PDB entry 7TJX | electron microscopy, 4.00 A resolution | chains F and G of the 7 polymer chains in the assembly

# Chain F
Molecule: ATP synthase subunit beta
Source organism: Saccharomyces cerevisiae
Notes: EC 7.1.2.2
UniProt: P00830 (ATPB_YEAST); residues 1-478 here correspond to UniProt positions 34-511 (UniProt number = residue number + 33)
Chain sequence (478 residues; numbered 1 to 478; the number before each row is that of its first residue):
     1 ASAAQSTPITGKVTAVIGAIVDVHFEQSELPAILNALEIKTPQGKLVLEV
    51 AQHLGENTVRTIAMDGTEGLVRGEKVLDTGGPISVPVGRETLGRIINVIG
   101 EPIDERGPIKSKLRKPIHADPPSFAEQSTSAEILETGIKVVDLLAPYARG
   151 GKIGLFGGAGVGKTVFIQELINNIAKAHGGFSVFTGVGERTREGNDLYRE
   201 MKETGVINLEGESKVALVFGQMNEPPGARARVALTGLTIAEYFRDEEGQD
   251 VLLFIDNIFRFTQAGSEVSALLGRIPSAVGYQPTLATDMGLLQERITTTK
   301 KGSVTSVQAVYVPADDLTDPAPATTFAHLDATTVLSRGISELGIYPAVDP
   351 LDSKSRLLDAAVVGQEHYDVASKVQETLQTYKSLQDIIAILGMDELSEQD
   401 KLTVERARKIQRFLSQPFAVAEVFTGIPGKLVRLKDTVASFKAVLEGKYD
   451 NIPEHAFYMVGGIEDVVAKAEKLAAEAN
Not modelled in the structure: 1-8, 476-478
Ion coordination: Mg2+: T164 (together with ATP)
Small-molecule neighbours:
  - ATP (adenosine-5'-triphosphate), molecule 1: G158, A159, G160, V161, G162, K163, T164, V165, R190, E193, Y311, Y345, P346, Q416, F418, A421, F424, T425
  - ATP, molecule 2: S355, R356, L358, D359, Y368
UniProt features mapped onto this chain:
  - binding site (ATP): G157 to T164
  - modified residue: T79 (Phosphothreonine), T204 (Phosphothreonine), S340 (Phosphoserine)

# Chain G
Molecule: ATP synthase subunit gamma
Source organism: Saccharomyces cerevisiae
UniProt: P38077 (ATPG_YEAST); residues 1-278 here correspond to UniProt positions 34-311 (UniProt number = residue number + 33)
Chain sequence (278 residues; numbered 1 to 278; the number before each row is that of its first residue):
     1 ATLKEVEMRLKSIKNIEKITKTMKIVASTRLSKAEKAKISAKKMDEAEQL
    51 FYKNAETKNLDVEATETGAPKELIVAITSDKGLCGSIHSQLAKAVRRHLN
   101 DQPNADIVTIGDKIKMQLLRTHPNNIKLSINGIGKDAPTFQESALIADKL
   151 LSVMKAGTYPKISIFYNDPVSSLSFEPSEKPIFNAKTIEQSPSFGKFEID
   201 TDANVPRDLFEYTLANQMLTAMAQGYAAEISARRNAMDNASKNAGDMINR
   251 YSILYNRTRQAVITNELVDIITGASSLG
Not modelled in the structure: 1, 60-70, 277-278

# Interface between chain F and chain G
Contacting residue pairs (8; chain F residue first):
  I275(F) - S276(G)
  P276(F) - T272(G)
  A278(F) - D269(G)
  V279(F) - D269(G)  hydrogen bond (backbone-side chain)
  Q385(F) - R9(G)  hydrogen bond
  I390(F) - A240(G)
  I390(F) - N243(G)
  I390(F) - A244(G)  hydrophobic
Other interface residues (no listed pair), chain F (14 interface residues in all): S277, G280, K382, D386, I387, A389, L391, D394
Other interface residues (no listed pair), chain G (12 interface residues in all): S12, I16, S86, M247, N265

# Summary
Chain F and chain G form an interface of 14 and 12 residues respectively; the contacts include 2 hydrogen
bonds. Among the polar pairs are V279(F)-D269(G) and Q385(F)-R9(G). Bound to chain F: ATP. From UniProt: 8
ATP-binding residues on chain F.
Chain F is ATP synthase subunit beta and chain G is ATP synthase subunit gamma, both from Saccharomyces
cerevisiae; the structure, Yeast ATP synthase F1 region State 1binding(a-d) with 10 mM ATP, was determined by
electron microscopy, deposited together with 7TJS, 7TJT, 7TJU, 7TJV, 7TJW, 7TJY and 30 further entries.
